PDB entry 8SAQ | electron microscopy, 3.90 A resolution | chains E and K of the 12 polymer chains in the assembly

Chain E:
Molecule: CH848.0526.25 gp120
Source organism: HIV-1 06TG.HT008
UniProtKB: A0A1W6IHA4 (A0A1W6IHA4_9HIV1); the construct lacks a stretch of the UniProt sequence and is renumbered around it, so the offset changes along the chain: 33-132 = UniProt 32-131; 153-183 = UniProt 159-189; 190-309 = UniProt 198-317; 312-321 = UniProt 318-327; 4 more segments
Sequence (487 residues; row label = number of the first residue in the row; note: 48 numbers in that range are skipped by the numbering (no residue carries them; nothing is unmodelled there); a row labelled like 152A-152Z holds insertion residues (152A, then the next letters in order)):
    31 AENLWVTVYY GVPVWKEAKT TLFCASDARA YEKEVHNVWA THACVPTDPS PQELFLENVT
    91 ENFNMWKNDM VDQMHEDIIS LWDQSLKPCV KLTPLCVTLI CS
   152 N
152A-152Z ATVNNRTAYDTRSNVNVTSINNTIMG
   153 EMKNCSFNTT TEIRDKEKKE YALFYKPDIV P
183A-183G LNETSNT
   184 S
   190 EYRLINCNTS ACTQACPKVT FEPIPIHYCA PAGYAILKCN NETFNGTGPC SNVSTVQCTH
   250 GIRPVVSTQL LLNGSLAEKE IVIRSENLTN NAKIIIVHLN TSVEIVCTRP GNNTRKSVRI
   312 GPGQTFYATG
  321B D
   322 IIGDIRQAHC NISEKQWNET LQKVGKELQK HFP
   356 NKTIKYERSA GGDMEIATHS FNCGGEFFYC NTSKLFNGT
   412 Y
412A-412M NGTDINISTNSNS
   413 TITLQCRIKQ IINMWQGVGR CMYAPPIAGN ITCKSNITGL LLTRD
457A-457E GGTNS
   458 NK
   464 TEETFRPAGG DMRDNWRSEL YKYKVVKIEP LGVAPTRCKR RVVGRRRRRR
Not modelled in the structure: 152A-152Z, 183A-183G, 412A-412M, 457A-457E, 504-513
Sequence notes: expression tag (31-32, 512-513); conflict Cys201 (Val209 in A0A1W6IHA4), Cys433 (Ala435 in A0A1W6IHA4), Lys490 (Glu493 in A0A1W6IHA4), Glu492 (Gln495 in A0A1W6IHA4), Val496 (Ile499 in A0A1W6IHA4), Arg500 (Gly503 in A0A1W6IHA4), Cys501 (Ala504 in A0A1W6IHA4), Gly507 (Glu510 in A0A1W6IHA4), Arg509 (Glu512 in A0A1W6IHA4), Arg510 (Lys513 in A0A1W6IHA4)
Disulfides: Cys54-Cys74, Cys119-Cys205, Cys126-Cys196, Cys131-Cys157, Cys218-Cys247, Cys228-Cys239, Cys296-Cys331, Cys378-Cys445, Cys385-Cys418
Glycans and other covalent adducts: N-acetylglucosamine (NAG) linked to Asn156, Asn442; glycan linked to Asn301, Asn332

Chain K:
Molecule: CH848.0526.25 gp120
Source organism: HIV-1 06TG.HT008
UniProtKB: A0A1W6IHA4 (A0A1W6IHA4_9HIV1); the construct lacks a stretch of the UniProt sequence and is renumbered around it, so the offset changes along the chain: 33-132 = UniProt 32-131; 153-184 = UniProt 157-188; 191-309 = UniProt 197-315; 312-321 = UniProt 316-325; 6 more segments
Sequence (487 residues; numbered 31 to 532 plus 50 insertion-coded residues; 65 numbers in that range are skipped by the numbering (no residue carries them; nothing is unmodelled there); the number before each row is that of its first residue; a row labelled like 152A-152X holds insertion residues (152A, then the next letters in order)):
    31 AENLWVTVYY GVPVWKEAKT TLFCASDARA YEKEVHNVWA THACVPTDPS PQELFLENVT
    91 ENFNMWKNDM VDQMHEDIIS LWDQSLKPCV KLTPLCVTLI CS
   152 N
152A-152X ATVNNRTAYDTRSNVNVTSINNTI
   153 MGEMKNCSFN TTTEIRDKEK KEYALFYKPD IV
   190 P
190A-190G LNETSNT
   191 SEYRLINCNT SACTQACPKV TFEPIPIHYC APAGYAILKC NNETFNGTGP CSNVSTVQCT
   251 HGIRPVVSTQ LLLNGSLAEK EIVIRSENLT NNAKIIIVHL NTSVEIVCTR PGNNTRKSV
   312 RIGPGQTFYA
  321B T
   322 GDIIGDIRQA HCNISEKQWN ETLQKVGKEL QKH
   356 FPNKTIKYER SAGGDMEIAT HSFNCGGEFF YCNTSKLFN
   412 GTY
414A-414M NGTDINISTNSNS
   415 TITLQCRIKQ IINMWQGVGR CMYAPPIAGN ITCKSNITGL LLTRD
459A-459E GGTNS
   464 NKTEETFRPA GGDMRDNWRS ELYKYKVVKI EPLGVAPTRC
   521 KRRVVGRRRR RR
Not modelled in the structure: 152A-152X, 190A-190G, 414A-414M, 459A-459E, 523-532
Sequence notes: expression tag (31-32, 531-532); conflict Cys203 (Val209 in A0A1W6IHA4), Cys435 (Ala in A0A1W6IHA4), Lys492 (Glu493 in A0A1W6IHA4), Glu494 (Gln495 in A0A1W6IHA4), Val498 (Ile499 in A0A1W6IHA4), Arg502 (Gly503 in A0A1W6IHA4), Cys503 (Ala504 in A0A1W6IHA4), Gly526 (Glu510 in A0A1W6IHA4), Arg528 (Glu512 in A0A1W6IHA4), Arg529 (Lys513 in A0A1W6IHA4)
Disulfides: Cys54-Cys74, Cys119-Cys207, Cys126-Cys198, Cys131-Cys159, Cys220-Cys249, Cys230-Cys241, Cys298-Cys333, Cys380-Cys447, Cys387-Cys420
Glycans and other covalent adducts: N-acetylglucosamine (NAG) linked to Asn158, Asn444; glycan linked to Asn303, Asn334

How chain E and chain K interact:
Residue-residue contacts (11; chain E residue first):
  Glu164(E) with Cys126(K); Cys198(K)
  Ile165(E) with Cys126(K); Val127(K), hydrophobic; Thr128(K)
  Arg166(E) with Pro124(K), hydrogen bond (side chain-backbone); Cys126(K), hydrogen bond (backbone-backbone); Val127(K); Asn162(K)
  Lys168(E) with Thr128(K)
  Gly314(E) with Thr200(K)
Other interface residues (no listed pair), chain E (9 interface residues in all): Asp167, Arg308, Gly312, Pro313
Other interface residues (no listed pair), chain K (13 interface residues in all): Thr123, Leu125, Arg194, Asn199, Ser201, Ala202

Summary:
Chain E and chain K form an interface of 9 and 13 residues respectively; the contacts include 2 hydrogen
bonds. Polar contacts include Arg166(E)-Pro124(K) and Arg166(E)-Cys126(K). Covalently linked
N-acetylglucosamine: at Asn156(E) and Asn442(E). Covalently linked N-acetylglucosamine: at Asn158(K) and
Asn444(K).
Both chains are CH848.0526.25 gp120 (HIV-1 06TG.HT008). Entry 8SAQ (CryoEM structure of DH270.6-CH848.0526.25)
was determined by electron microscopy (same publication as 8SAL, 8SAN, 8SAR, 8SAS, 8SAT, 8SAU and 9 further
entries).
